4BN0 - chains A and B; structure by X-ray diffraction, 2.11 A resolution.

Chain A (and B):
Molecule: Mta/sah nucleosidase
Source organism: Helicobacter pylori
Notes: EC 3.2.2.9; chain B of this document is another copy of the same molecule, construct and numbering; everything in this record applies to it too
Reference sequence: O24915 (MTNN_HELPY); residues 1-231 here = UniProt positions 1-231
Chain sequence (251 residues; numbered -19 to 231; the number before each row is that of its first residue; numbers below 1 keep their minus sign (Met-19 is residue -19)):
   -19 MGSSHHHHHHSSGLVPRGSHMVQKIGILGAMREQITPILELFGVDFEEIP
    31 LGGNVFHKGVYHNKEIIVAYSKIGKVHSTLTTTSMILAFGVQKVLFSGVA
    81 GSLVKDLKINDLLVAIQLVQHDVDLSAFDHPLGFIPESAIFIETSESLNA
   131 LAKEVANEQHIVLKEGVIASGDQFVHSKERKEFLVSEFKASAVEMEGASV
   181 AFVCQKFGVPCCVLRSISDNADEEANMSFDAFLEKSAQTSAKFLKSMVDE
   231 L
Unresolved in the structure: -19 to -1, 201-207 (chain B: -19 to 1, 201-207)
Differences from the reference sequence: expression tag (-19 to 0); engineered mutation Gln14 (Glu in O24915)
Curated features (UniProtKB/Swiss-Prot):
  - active site: Asp199 (Proton donor)
  - binding site (substrate): Gly81, Val155, Met175, Glu176
Reported in the primary citation:
  - mutagenesis - E14Q: decreased catalytic activity
  - catalytic residues: Arg195 (proposed by the authors, not directly observed)

Chain A / chain B interface:
Pairs across the interface - 63 pairs, chain A then chain B:
  Arg12(A) with Glu117(B), salt bridge
  Gly32(A) with Lys186(B); Phe187(B)
  Gly33(A) with Lys186(B)
  Tyr50(A) with Glu117(B)
  Ile53(A) with Ile115(B)
  Lys55(A) with Asp152(B), salt bridge
  Val56(A) with Lys55(B); Thr59(B); Gln100(B); Ser179(B); Phe182(B), hydrophobic
  His57(A) with Ile115(B); Pro116(B); Phe182(B)
  Thr59(A) with Val56(B); Thr59(B)
  Leu60(A) with Thr59(B); Thr63(B); Phe182(B), hydrophobic; Lys186(B); Phe187(B), hydrophobic
  Thr63(A) with Leu60(B); Thr63(B); Ser64(B)
  Ser64(A) with Leu67(B)
  Gln100(A) with Val56(B); Asp152(B)
  Asp102(A) with Asp152(B); Gln153(B), hydrogen bond (backbone-side chain)
  Val103(A) with Asp152(B)
  Asp104(A) with Asp152(B), hydrogen bond (backbone-backbone); Gln153(B); Phe154(B), hydrogen bond (backbone-backbone)
  Leu105(A) with Met175(B), hydrophobic
  Ala107(A) with Phe154(B), hydrophobic; His156(B)
  Phe108(A) with Phe154(B), hydrophobic
  Ile115(A) with Ile53(B); His57(B)
  Pro116(A) with Ile53(B), hydrophobic; His57(B)
  Glu117(A) with Arg12(B), salt bridge; Tyr50(B)
  Asp152(A) with Lys55(B), salt bridge; Gln100(B); Asp102(B); Val103(B); Asp104(B), hydrogen bond (backbone-backbone)
  Gln153(A) with Asp102(B), hydrogen bond (side chain-backbone); Asp104(B)
  Phe154(A) with Asp104(B), hydrogen bond (backbone-backbone); Ala107(B), hydrophobic; Phe108(B), hydrophobic
  Met175(A) with Leu105(B), hydrophobic
  Ser179(A) with Val56(B)
  Phe182(A) with Val56(B), hydrophobic; His57(B)
  Lys186(A) with Gly32(B); Leu60(B)
  Phe187(A) with Leu31(B), hydrophobic; Gly32(B); Leu60(B), hydrophobic
Interface residues without a listed pair, chain A (35 interface residues in all): Leu31, Lys52, Leu67, Ser118, His156
Interface residues without a listed pair, chain B (36 interface residues in all): Gly33, Lys52, Ser118, Val183

In short:
35 residues of chain A face 36 of chain B across their interface; the contacts include 6 hydrogen bonds and 4
salt bridges. Polar pairs include Arg12(A)-Glu117(B), Lys55(A)-Asp152(B) and Asp102(A)-Gln153(B). From
UniProt: active-site residue Asp199(A) and 4 substrate-binding residues on chain A. From the paper: the
catalytic residue Arg195(A); E14Q of chain A reduces catalytic activity.
Chain A and chain B are both Mta/sah nucleosidase (Helicobacter pylori); the structure, Structure of
futalosine hydrolase mutant of Helicobacter pylori strain 26695, was determined by X-ray diffraction together
with 4BMX, 4BMY and 4BMZ from the same study.
